Entry 6CH8 (X-ray diffraction, 4.10 A resolution (low resolution: residue-level contacts below are approximate; hydrogen-bond / salt-bridge calls are withheld)); this record covers chains D and E of the 6 polymer chains in the assembly.

# Chain D
Name: 35O22 Heavy Chain
Source organism: Homo sapiens
Amino-acid sequence (243 residues; numbered 1 to 225 plus 18 insertion-coded residues; the number before each row is that of its first residue; a row labelled like 72A-72H holds insertion residues (72A, then the next letters in order)):
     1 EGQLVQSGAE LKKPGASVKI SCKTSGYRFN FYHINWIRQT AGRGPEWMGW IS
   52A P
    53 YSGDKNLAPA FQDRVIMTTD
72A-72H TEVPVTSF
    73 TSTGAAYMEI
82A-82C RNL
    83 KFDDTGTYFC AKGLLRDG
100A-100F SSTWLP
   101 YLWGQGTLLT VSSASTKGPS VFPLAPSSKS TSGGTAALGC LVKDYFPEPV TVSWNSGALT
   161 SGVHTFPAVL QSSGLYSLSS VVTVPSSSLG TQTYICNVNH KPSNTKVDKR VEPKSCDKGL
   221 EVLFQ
Not modelled in the structure: 218-225
Cystine bridges: Cys-22/Cys-92, Cys-140/Cys-196

# Chain E
Name: 35O22 Light Chain
Source organism: Homo sapiens
Amino-acid sequence (216 residues; numbered 1 to 216; the number before each row is that of its first residue):
     1 QSVLTQSASV SGSLGQSVTI SCTGPNSVCC SHKSISWYQW PPGRAPTLII YEDNERAPGI
    61 SPRFSGYKSY WSAYLTISDL RPEDETTYYC CSYTHNSGCV FGTGTKVSVL GQSKANPSVT
   121 LFPPSSEELQ ANKATLVCLI SDFYPGAVTV AWKADSSPVK AGVETTTPSK QSNNKYAASS
   181 YLSLTPEQWK SHRSYSCQVT HEGSTVEKTV APTECS
Not modelled in the structure: 1, 212-216

# Interface between chain D and chain E
Contacting residue pairs (56; chain D residue first):
  Ile-37(D) / Phe-101(E)
  Gln-39(D) / Trp-40(E)
  Gln-39(D) / Gly-43(E)
  Pro-45(D) / Tyr-89(E)
  Pro-45(D) / Phe-101(E)
  Trp-47(D) / Gly-98(E)
  Trp-47(D) / Cys-99(E)
  Trp-47(D) / Phe-101(E)
  Trp-50(D) / Asn-96(E)
  Phe-91(D) / Arg-44(E)
  Phe-91(D) / Pro-46(E)
  Leu-96(D) / Tyr-51(E)
  Gly-100(D) / His-95(E)
  Ser-100A(D) / Glu-52(E)
  Ser-100A(D) / His-95(E)
  Ser-100B(D) / Glu-52(E)
  Ser-100B(D) / Tyr-93(E)
  Trp-100D(D) / Ser-97(E)
  Leu-100E(D) / Ser-36(E)
  Leu-100E(D) / Tyr-38(E)
  Leu-100E(D) / Tyr-51(E)
  Pro-100F(D) / Tyr-38(E)
  Pro-100F(D) / Leu-48(E)
  Tyr-101(D) / Pro-58(E)
  Trp-103(D) / Tyr-38(E)
  Trp-103(D) / Trp-40(E)
  Trp-103(D) / Pro-46(E)
  Phe-122(D) / Ala-131(E)
  Pro-123(D) / Ser-125(E)
  Pro-123(D) / Glu-127(E)
  Leu-124(D) / Phe-122(E)
  Ala-125(D) / Pro-123(E)
  Ser-127(D) / Thr-120(E)
  Ser-127(D) / Leu-121(E)
  Ser-127(D) / Pro-123(E)
  Ser-127(D) / Val-210(E)
  Lys-129(D) / Thr-120(E)
  Lys-143(D) / Lys-133(E)
  Lys-143(D) / Thr-135(E)
  Asp-144(D) / Lys-133(E)
  His-164(D) / Gln-171(E)
  Phe-166(D) / Leu-139(E)
  Phe-166(D) / Ser-179(E)
  Pro-167(D) / Ser-169(E)
  Val-169(D) / Thr-166(E)
  Val-169(D) / Tyr-181(E)
  Gln-171(D) / Glu-164(E)
  Gln-171(D) / Tyr-181(E)
  Gln-171(D) / Ser-183(E)
  Ser-172(D) / Glu-164(E)
  Ser-177(D) / Tyr-181(E)
  Leu-178(D) / Tyr-181(E)
  Ser-179(D) / Tyr-181(E)
  Val-181(D) / Leu-139(E)
  Lys-209(D) / Glu-127(E)
  Glu-212(D) / Glu-127(E)
Also at the interface, not in a pair above, chain D (40 interface residues in all): Arg-43, Gly-44, Gly-104, Leu-141, Arg-210
Also at the interface, not in a pair above, chain E (45 interface residues in all): Ala-45, Gly-102, Thr-103, Pro-124, Glu-128, Val-137, Ile-140, Ala-178, Leu-182

# Summary
40 residues of chain D face 45 of chain E across their interface.
Chain D is 35O22 Heavy Chain and chain E is 35O22 Light Chain, both from Homo sapiens; the structure, Crystal
structure of a natively-glycosylated BG505 SOSIP.664 HIV-1 Envelope Trimer in complex with the
broadly-neutralizing antibodies ..., was determined by X-ray diffraction (same publication as 6CH7, 6CH9 and
6CHB).
